2G2N - chains A and D of the 4 polymer chains in the assembly; structure by X-ray diffraction, 1.65 A resolution.

Chain A (and D):
Name: Transthyretin-like protein
From: Escherichia coli
Notes: chain D of this document is another copy of the same molecule, construct and numbering; everything in this record applies to it too
UniProt: P76341 (YEDX_ECOLI); residues 1-114 here correspond to UniProt positions 24-137 (UniProt number = residue number + 23)
Amino-acid sequence (114 residues; numbered 1 to 114; the number before each row is that of its first residue):
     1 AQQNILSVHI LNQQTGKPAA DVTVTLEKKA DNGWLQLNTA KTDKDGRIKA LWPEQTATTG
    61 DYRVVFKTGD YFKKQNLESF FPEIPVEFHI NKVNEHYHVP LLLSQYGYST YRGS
Not modelled in the structure: 1-3 (chain D: 1-2)
Ion coordination: Zn2+ site 1: H9, H98; Zn2+ site 2: D61, H89; Zn2+ site 3 near E87 (its only coordinating residue here); Zn2+ site 4 near S114 (its only coordinating residue here)

Chain A / chain D interface:
Pairs across the interface (18; chain A residue first):
  Q13(A) with S104(D); Q105(D); Y106(D), hydrogen bond (backbone-backbone); G107(D)
  Q14(A) with Q14(D); Q105(D); Y106(D)
  T15(A) with Y106(D)
  G16(A) with Y106(D)
  S104(A) with Q13(D); S104(D), hydrogen bond
  Q105(A) with Q13(D); Q14(D)
  Y106(A) with Q13(D), hydrogen bond (backbone-backbone); Q14(D); T15(D); G16(D)
  G107(A) with Q13(D)
Other interface residues (no listed pair), chain A (10 interface residues in all): Y108, S109
Other interface residues (no listed pair), chain D (10 interface residues in all): Y108, S109

Summary:
The chain A/chain D interface involves 10 residues from each chain, with 3 hydrogen bonds. Among the polar
pairs are S104(A)-S104(D) and Q13(A)-Y106(D). The Zn2+ site 1 is built by H9(A) and H98(A). D61(A) and H89(A)
form the Zn2+ site 2.
Chain A and chain D are both Transthyretin-like protein (Escherichia coli); the structure, Crystal Structure
of E.coli transthyretin-related protein with bound Zn, was determined by X-ray diffraction (same publication
as 2G2P).
